PDB entry 2I5F | X-ray diffraction, 1.35 A resolution | chain A

# Chain A
Molecule: Pleckstrin
Source organism: Homo sapiens
Notes: fragment: C-Terminal Domain, PH2 domain
Reference sequence: P08567 (PLEK_HUMAN); numbering as in UniProt (aligned over 244-347)
Amino-acid sequence (109 residues; row label = number of the first residue in the row):
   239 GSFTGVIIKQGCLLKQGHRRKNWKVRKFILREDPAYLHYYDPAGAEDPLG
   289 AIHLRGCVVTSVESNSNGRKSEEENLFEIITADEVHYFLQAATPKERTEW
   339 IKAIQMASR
Disordered / not traced: 239-240, 303-310
Differences from the reference sequence: cloning artifact (239-243)
Small-molecule neighbours: D-myo-ins(1,2,3,5,6)p5 (5IP; (1R,2R,3R,4R,5S,6S)-6-hydroxycyclohexane-1,2,3,4,5-pentayl pentakis[dihydrogen (phosphate)]): Lys253, Gly255, His256, Arg257, Arg258, Lys259, Lys262, Arg264, Tyr277, Leu287
Swiss-Prot annotation at these positions:
  - natural variant: Lys340 (R340K: this construct carries the variant)
Reported in the primary citation:
  - binding site for D-myo-ins(1,2,3,5,6)p5: Lys253 to Arg264, Tyr277
  - conformationally variable residues (order/disorder transition): Asn303 to Glu310

# In short
Chain A binds D-myo-ins(1,2,3,5,6)p5. The paper reports a binding site for D-myo-ins(1,2,3,5,6)p5 at Lys253
and Tyr277; conformational variability at Asn303.
Chain A is Pleckstrin (Homo sapiens); the structure, Crystal structure of the C-terminal PH domain of
pleckstrin in complex with D-myo-Ins(1,2,3,5,6)P5, was determined by X-ray diffraction together with 2I5C from
the same study.
